PDB entry 5C4A | X-ray diffraction, 4.20 A resolution (low resolution: residue-level contacts below are approximate; hydrogen-bond / salt-bridge calls are withheld) | chains B and R of the 15 polymer chains in the assembly

== Chain B ==
Molecule: DNA-directed RNA polymerase II subunit RPB2
Source organism: Saccharomyces cerevisiae (strain ATCC 204508 / S288c)
Notes: EC 2.7.7.6
Reference sequence: P08518 (RPB2_YEAST); residue numbers follow UniProt; this construct covers 1-1224
Chain sequence (1224 residues; each row starts with the number of its first residue):
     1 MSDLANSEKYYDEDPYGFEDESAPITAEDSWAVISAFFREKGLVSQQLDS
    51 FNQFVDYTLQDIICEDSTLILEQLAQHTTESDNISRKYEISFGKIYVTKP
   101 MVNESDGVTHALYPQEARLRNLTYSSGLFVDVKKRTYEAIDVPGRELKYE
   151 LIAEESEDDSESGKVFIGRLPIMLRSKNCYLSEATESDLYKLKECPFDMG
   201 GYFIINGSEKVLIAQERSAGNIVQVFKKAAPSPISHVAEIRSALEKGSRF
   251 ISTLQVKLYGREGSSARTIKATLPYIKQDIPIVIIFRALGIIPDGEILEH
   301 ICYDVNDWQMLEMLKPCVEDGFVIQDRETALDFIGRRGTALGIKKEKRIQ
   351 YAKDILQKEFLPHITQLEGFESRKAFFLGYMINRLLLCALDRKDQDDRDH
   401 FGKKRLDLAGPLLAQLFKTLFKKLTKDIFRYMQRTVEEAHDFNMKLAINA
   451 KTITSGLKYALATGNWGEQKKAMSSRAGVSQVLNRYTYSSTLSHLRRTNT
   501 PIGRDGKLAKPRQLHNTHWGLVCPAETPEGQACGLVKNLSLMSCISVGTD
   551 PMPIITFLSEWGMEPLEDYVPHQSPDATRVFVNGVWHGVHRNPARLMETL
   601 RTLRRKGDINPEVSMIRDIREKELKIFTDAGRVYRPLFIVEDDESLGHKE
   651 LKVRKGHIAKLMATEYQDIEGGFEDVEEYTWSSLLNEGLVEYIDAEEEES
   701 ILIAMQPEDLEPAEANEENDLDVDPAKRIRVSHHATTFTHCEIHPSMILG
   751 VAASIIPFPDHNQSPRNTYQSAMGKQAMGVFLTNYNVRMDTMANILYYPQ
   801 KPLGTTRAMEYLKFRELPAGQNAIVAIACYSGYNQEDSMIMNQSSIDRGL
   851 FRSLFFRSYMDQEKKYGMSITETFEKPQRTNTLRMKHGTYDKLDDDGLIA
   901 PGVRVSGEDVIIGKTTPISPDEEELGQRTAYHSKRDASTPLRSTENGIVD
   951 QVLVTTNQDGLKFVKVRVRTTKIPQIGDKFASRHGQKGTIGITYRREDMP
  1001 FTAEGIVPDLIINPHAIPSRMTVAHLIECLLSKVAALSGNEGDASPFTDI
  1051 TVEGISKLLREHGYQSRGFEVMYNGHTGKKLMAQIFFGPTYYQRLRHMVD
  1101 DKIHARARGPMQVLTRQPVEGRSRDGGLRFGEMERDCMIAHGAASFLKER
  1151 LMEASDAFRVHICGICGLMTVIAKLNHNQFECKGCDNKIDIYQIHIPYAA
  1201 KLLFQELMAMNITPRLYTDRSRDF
Not modelled in the structure: 1-19, 134-135, 151-158, 262-263, 504-508, 669-677, 714-725, 731-734, 1224
Metal / ion sites: Zn2+: Cys1163, Cys1166, Cys1182, Cys1185

== Chain R ==
Molecule: 9-nt RNA strand
Sequence (9 nucleotides; row label = number of the first residue in the row):
     2 UCGAGAGGA
Metal / ion sites: Mg2+: A10 (shared with 3 residues of chain A)

== Interface between chain B and chain R ==
Pairs across the interface (17; chain B residue first):
  Ala477(B) - A5(R)
  Ala477(B) - G6(R)
  Gln481(B) - G6(R)
  Gln481(B) - A7(R)
  Arg497(B) - G8(R)
  Asn499(B) - A7(R)
  Gln531(B) - G8(R)
  Gln531(B) - G9(R)
  Ala772(B) - G9(R)
  Gln776(B) - G8(R)
  Gln776(B) - G9(R)
  Lys979(B) - G9(R)
  Lys979(B) - A10(R)
  Lys987(B) - A10(R)
  His1097(B) - G9(R)
  Gln1112(B) - U2(R)
  Arg1124(B) - U2(R)
Interface residues without a listed pair, chain B (15 interface residues in all): Gly478, Val1113, Val1119

== In short ==
The interface between chain B and chain R involves 15 residues on one side and 7 on the other. The Zn2+ site
is built by Cys1163(B), Cys1166(B), Cys1182(B) and Cys1185(B).
Chain B is DNA-directed RNA polymerase II subunit RPB2 (Saccharomyces cerevisiae (strain ATCC 204508 / S288c))
and chain R is a 9-nt RNA strand; the structure, Crystal structure of a transcribing RNA Polymerase II complex
reveals a complete transcription bubble, was determined by X-ray diffraction, deposited together with 5C3E,
5C44, 5C4J and 5C4X.
